PDB entry 3IGG | X-ray diffraction, 1.80 A resolution | chain A

# Chain A
Molecule: Cell division protein kinase 2
Organism: Homo sapiens
Notes: EC 2.7.11.22
Reference sequence: P24941 (CDK2_HUMAN); numbering as in UniProt (aligned over 1-298)
Amino-acid sequence (299 residues; each row starts with the number of its first residue; numbering starts at 0):
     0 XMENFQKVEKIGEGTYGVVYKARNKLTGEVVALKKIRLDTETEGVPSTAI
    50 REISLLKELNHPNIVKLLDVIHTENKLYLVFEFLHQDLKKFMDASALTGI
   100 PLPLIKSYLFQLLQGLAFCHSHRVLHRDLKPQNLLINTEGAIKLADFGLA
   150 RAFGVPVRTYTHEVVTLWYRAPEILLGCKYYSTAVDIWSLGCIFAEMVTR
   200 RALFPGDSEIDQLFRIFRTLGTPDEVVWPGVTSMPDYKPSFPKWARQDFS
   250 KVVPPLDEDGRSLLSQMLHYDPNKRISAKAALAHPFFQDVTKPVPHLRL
Unresolved in the structure: 36-43
Modified / non-standard residues: ACE (acetyl group) at position 0
UniProt features mapped onto this chain:
  - active site: Asp127 (Proton acceptor)
  - binding site (ATP): Ile10 to Val18, Lys33, Glu81 to Leu83, Asp86, Lys129 to Asn132, Asp145
  - binding site (Mg(2+)): Asn132, Asp145
  - site (CDK7 binding): Lys9, Lys88, Lys89, Leu166
  - modified residue: Met1 (N-acetylmethionine), Lys6 (N6-acetyllysine), Thr14 (Phosphothreonine), Tyr15 (Phosphotyrosine), Tyr19 (Phosphotyrosine), Thr160 (Phosphothreonine)
  - natural variant: Pro45 (P45L: In a glioblastoma multiforme sample)
  - mutagenesis: Lys9 (K9F: Reduced phosphorylation by CAK), Thr14 (T14A: 2-fold increase in activity), Tyr15 (Y15F: 2-fold increase in activity), Lys88 to Lys89 (Reduced phosphorylation by CAK), Thr160 (T160A: Abolishes activity), Leu166 (L166R: Reduced phosphorylation by CAK and reduced kinase activity)
Small-molecule neighbours: EFQ (N-[1-(cis-3-hydroxycyclobutyl)-1H-imidazol-4-yl]-2-(4-methoxyphenyl)acetamide): Glu8, Lys9, Ile10, Val18, Ala31, Lys33, Val64, Phe80, Glu81, Phe82, Leu83, His84, Gln85, Asp86, Lys89, Leu134, Ala144, Asp145

# Summary
Bound to chain A: compound EFQ. UniProt lists active-site residue Asp127, 19 ATP-binding residues,
Mg2+-binding residues Asn132 and Asp145 and 7 mutagenesis sites.
Chain A is Cell division protein kinase 2 (Homo sapiens); the structure, Novel CDK-5 inhibitors - crystal
structure of inhibitor EFQ with CDK-2, was determined by X-ray diffraction together with 3IG7 from the same
study.
